5B1L - chains C and D of the 10 polymer chains in the assembly; structure by X-ray diffraction, 2.35 A resolution.

[Chain C]
Name: Histone H2A type 1
From: Mus musculus
Reference sequence: P22752 (H2A1_MOUSE); residues 0-129 here correspond to UniProt positions 1-130 (UniProt number = residue number + 1)
Amino-acid sequence (133 residues; numbered -3 to 129; the number before each row is that of its first residue; numbers below 1 keep their minus sign (Gly-3 is residue -3)):
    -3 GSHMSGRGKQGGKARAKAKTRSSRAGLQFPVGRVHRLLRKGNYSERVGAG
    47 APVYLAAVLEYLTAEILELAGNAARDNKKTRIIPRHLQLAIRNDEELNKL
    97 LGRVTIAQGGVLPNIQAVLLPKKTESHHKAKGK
Disordered / not traced: -3 to 10, 119-129
Construct notes: expression tag (-3 to -1)

[Chain D]
Name: Histone H2B type 3-A
From: Mus musculus
Reference sequence: Q9D2U9 (H2B3A_MOUSE); residues 0-125 here correspond to UniProt positions 1-126 (UniProt number = residue number + 1)
Amino-acid sequence (129 residues; numbered -3 to 125; the number before each row is that of its first residue; numbers below 1 keep their minus sign (Gly-3 is residue -3)):
    -3 GSHMPEPSRSTPAPKKGSKKAITKAQKKDGKKRKRGRKESYSIYVYKVLK
    47 QVHPDTGISSKAMGIMNSFVNDIFERIASEASRLAHYNKRSTITSREVQT
    97 AVRLLLPGELAKHAVSEGTKAVTKYTSSK
Disordered / not traced: -3 to 31, 125
Construct notes: expression tag (-3 to -1)
UniProt features mapped onto this chain:
  - modified residue: Pro1 (N-acetylproline), Glu2 (ADP-ribosyl glutamic acid), Ser6 (ADP-ribosylserine), Lys11 (N6-(beta-hydroxybutyryl)lysine), Lys12 (N6-(2-hydroxyisobutyryl)lysine), Ser14 (Phosphoserine), Lys15 (N6-acetyllysine), Lys16 (N6-acetyllysine), Lys20 (N6-(2-hydroxyisobutyryl)lysine), Lys23 (N6-(2-hydroxyisobutyryl)lysine), Lys24 (N6-(2-hydroxyisobutyryl)lysine), Lys34 (N6-(2-hydroxyisobutyryl)lysine), Glu35 (PolyADP-ribosyl glutamic acid), Ser36 (Phosphoserine), Lys43 (N6-(2-hydroxyisobutyryl)lysine), Lys46 (N6-(2-hydroxyisobutyryl)lysine), Lys57 (N6,N6-dimethyllysine), Arg79 (Dimethylated arginine), Lys85 (N6,N6,N6-trimethyllysine), Arg86 (Omega-N-methylarginine) and 5 more in UniProt
  - glycosylation: Ser112 (O-linked (GlcNAc) serine)
  - cross-link (Glycyl lysine isopeptide (Lys-Gly)): Lys20 (interchain with G-Cter in SUMO2), Lys34 (interchain with G-Cter in ubiquitin), Lys120 (interchain with G-Cter in ubiquitin)
Ion coordination: Mn2+: Val48 (shared with 1 residue of chain E)

[Chain C / chain D interface]
Pairs across the interface (115):
  Arg17(C) - Tyr121(D)
  Arg20(C) - Lys120(D)
  Arg20(C) - Tyr121(D)
  Ala21(C) - Ala117(D)
  Ala21(C) - Lys120(D)
  Gly22(C) - Lys120(D)
  Gln24(C) - Tyr40(D)
  Gln24(C) - Lys43(D)
  Gln24(C) - Gln47(D)
  Phe25(C) - Tyr37(D)  hydrophobic
  Phe25(C) - Tyr40(D)  hydrophobic
  Phe25(C) - Val44(D)  hydrophobic
  Phe25(C) - Val66(D)  hydrophobic
  Pro26(C) - Tyr40(D)
  Arg29(C) - Glu35(D)  salt bridge
  Arg29(C) - Ser36(D)  hydrogen bond (side chain-backbone)
  Arg29(C) - Tyr40(D)
  Val30(C) - Phe70(D)  hydrophobic
  Arg32(C) - Glu35(D)  salt bridge
  Leu33(C) - Tyr37(D)
  Leu33(C) - Phe70(D)  hydrophobic
  Leu34(C) - Phe70(D)  hydrophobic
  Leu34(C) - Ala74(D)  hydrophobic
  Tyr39(C) - Glu71(D)  hydrogen bond
  Tyr39(C) - Ala74(D)
  Tyr39(C) - Ser75(D)
  Tyr39(C) - Ser78(D)  hydrogen bond (backbone-side chain)
  Tyr39(C) - Ile89(D)  hydrophobic
  Ser40(C) - Ser87(D)
  Ser40(C) - Ile89(D)
  Glu41(C) - Ser87(D)  hydrogen bond (backbone-backbone)
  Arg42(C) - Ser87(D)  hydrogen bond (backbone-backbone)
  Arg42(C) - Thr88(D)
  Arg42(C) - Ile89(D)  hydrogen bond (backbone-backbone)
  Val43(C) - Ile89(D)
  Gly44(C) - Thr88(D)
  Gly44(C) - Ile89(D)  hydrogen bond (backbone-backbone)
  Gly46(C) - Val118(D)
  Ala47(C) - Ile89(D)
  Ala47(C) - Thr90(D)
  Ala47(C) - Ser91(D)
  Ala47(C) - Val94(D)  hydrophobic
  Val49(C) - Ala117(D)
  Val49(C) - Val118(D)
  Val49(C) - Tyr121(D)  hydrophobic
  Tyr50(C) - Ser91(D)
  Tyr50(C) - Val94(D)  hydrophobic
  Tyr50(C) - Gln95(D)  hydrogen bond
  Tyr50(C) - Val111(D)  hydrogen bond (side chain-backbone)
  Tyr50(C) - Gly114(D)
  Tyr50(C) - Thr115(D)
  Tyr50(C) - Val118(D)  hydrophobic
  Leu51(C) - Phe70(D)  hydrophobic
  Leu51(C) - Ile73(D)  hydrophobic
  Leu51(C) - Val94(D)
  Ala53(C) - Glu113(D)
  Ala53(C) - Gly114(D)
  Ala53(C) - Ala117(D)  hydrophobic
  Val54(C) - Ile73(D)  hydrophobic
  Val54(C) - Val98(D)  hydrophobic
  Val54(C) - Ala110(D)
  Leu55(C) - Val66(D)
  Leu55(C) - Ile69(D)  hydrophobic
  Leu55(C) - Phe70(D)
  Tyr57(C) - Leu106(D)
  Tyr57(C) - His109(D)
  Tyr57(C) - Ala110(D)
  Tyr57(C) - Glu113(D)
  Leu58(C) - Phe65(D)  hydrophobic
  Leu58(C) - Ile69(D)  hydrophobic
  Leu58(C) - Leu102(D)  hydrophobic
  Leu58(C) - Leu106(D)  hydrophobic
  Thr59(C) - Met62(D)
  Thr59(C) - Val66(D)
  Ala60(C) - Val44(D)  hydrophobic
  Glu61(C) - Leu106(D)
  Ile62(C) - Phe65(D)  hydrophobic
  Leu63(C) - Val41(D)
  Leu63(C) - Leu45(D)
  Leu63(C) - Val48(D)  hydrophobic
  Leu63(C) - His49(D)  hydrogen bond (backbone-side chain)
  Glu64(C) - His49(D)  salt bridge
  Gly67(C) - His49(D)
  Asn68(C) - His49(D)
  Thr76(C) - Thr52(D)
  Thr76(C) - Gly53(D)  hydrogen bond (backbone-backbone)
  Arg77(C) - Gly53(D)
  Arg77(C) - Ile54(D)
  Arg77(C) - Ser55(D)
  Ile78(C) - Leu45(D)  hydrophobic
  Ile78(C) - Thr52(D)
  Ile78(C) - Gly53(D)  hydrogen bond (backbone-backbone)
  Ile78(C) - Ile54(D)
  Ile78(C) - Ser55(D)  hydrogen bond (backbone-backbone)
  Ile78(C) - Ala58(D)
  Ile79(C) - Ser55(D)
  Ile79(C) - Ala58(D)
  Pro80(C) - Ser55(D)
  Pro80(C) - Ala58(D)
  Pro80(C) - Ile61(D)  hydrophobic
  Leu83(C) - Ala58(D)
  Leu83(C) - Ile61(D)  hydrophobic
  Leu83(C) - Met62(D)  hydrophobic
  Glu92(C) - Pro103(D)
  Glu92(C) - Gly104(D)
  Glu92(C) - Glu105(D)  hydrogen bond (side chain-backbone)
  Glu92(C) - Leu106(D)  hydrogen bond (side chain-backbone)
  Leu96(C) - Arg72(D)  hydrogen bond (backbone-side chain)
  Leu96(C) - Leu101(D)
  Leu96(C) - Leu102(D)  hydrophobic
  Leu97(C) - Phe65(D)  hydrophobic
  Leu97(C) - Arg72(D)
  Val100(C) - Arg72(D)
  Ile102(C) - Ile61(D)  hydrophobic
  Ala103(C) - Ile61(D)
Also at the interface, not in a pair above, chain C (56 interface residues in all): Lys15, Ser19, Leu23, Ala45, Glu56, Arg71, Leu93, Lys95
Also at the interface, not in a pair above, chain D (56 interface residues in all): Asp51, Lys57, Asp68, Ser124

[In short]
The chain C/chain D interface involves 56 residues from each chain; the contacts include 16 hydrogen bonds and
3 salt bridges. Polar contacts include Arg29(C)-Glu35(D), Arg32(C)-Glu35(D) and Glu64(C)-His49(D).
Here chain C is Histone H2A type 1 and chain D is Histone H2B type 3-A, both from Mus musculus. Entry 5B1L
(The mouse nucleosome structure containing H3t) was determined by X-ray diffraction together with 5B1M from
the same study.
